5XYU - chains A and D of the 20 polymer chains in the assembly; structure by electron microscopy, 3.45 A resolution.

# Chain A
Molecule: 16S RNA
From: Mycobacterium smegmatis (strain ATCC 700084 / mc(2)155)
Sequence (1528 nucleotides; each row starts with the number of its first residue):
     1 UUUUUGUUUG GAGAGUUUGA UCCUGGCUCA GGACGAACGC UGGCGGCGUG CUUAACACAU
    61 GCAAGUCGAA CGGAAAGGCC CUUUCGGGGG UACUCGAGUG GCGAACGGGU GAGUAACACG
   121 UGGGUGAUCU GCCCUGCACU UUGGGAUAAG CCUGGGAAAC UGGGUCUAAU ACCGAAUACA
   181 CCCUGCUGGU CGCAUGGCCU GGUAGGGGAA AGCUUUUGCG GUGUGGGAUG GGCCCGCGGC
   241 CUAUCAGCUU GUUGGUGGGG UGAUGGCCUA CCAAGGCGAC GACGGGUAGC CGGCCUGAGA
   301 GGGUGACCGG CCACACUGGG ACUGAGAUAC GGCCCAGACU CCUACGGGAG GCAGCAGUGG
   361 GGAAUAUUGC ACAAUGGGCG CAAGCCUGAU GCAGCGACGC CGCGUGAGGG AUGACGGCCU
   421 UCGGGUUGUA AACCUCUUUC AGCACAGACG AAGCGCAAGU GACGGUAUGU GCAGAAGAAG
   481 GACCGGCCAA CUACGUGCCA GCAGCCGCGG UAAUACGUAG GGUCCGAGCG UUGUCCGGAA
   541 UUACUGGGCG UAAAGAGCUC GUAGGUGGUU UGUCGCGUUG UUCGUGAAAA CUCACAGCUU
   601 AACUGUGGGC GUGCGGGCGA UACGGGCAGA CUAGAGUACU GCAGGGGAGA CUGGAAUUCC
   661 UGGUGUAGCG GUGGAAUGCG CAGAUAUCAG GAGGAACACC GGUGGCGAAG GCGGGUCUCU
   721 GGGCAGUAAC UGACGCUGAG GAGCGAAAGC GUGGGGAGCG AACAGGAUUA GAUACCCUGG
   781 UAGUCCACGC CGUAAACGGU GGGUACUAGG UGUGGGUUUC CUUCCUUGGG AUCCGUGCCG
   841 UAGCUAACGC AUUAAGUACC CCGCCUGGGG AGUACGGCCG CAAGGCUAAA ACUCAAAGGA
   901 AUUGACGGGG GCCCGCACAA GCGGCGGAGC AUGUGGAUUA AUUCGAUGCA ACGCGAAGAA
   961 CCUUACCUGG GUUUGACAUG CACAGGACGC CGGCAGAGAU GUCGGUUCCC UUGUGGCCUG
  1021 UGUGCAGGUG GUGCAUGGCU GUCGUCAGCU CGUGUCGUGA GAUGUUGGGU UAAGUCCCGC
  1081 AACGAGCGCA ACCCUUGUCU CAUGUUGCCA GCACGUUAUG GUGGGGACUC GUGAGAGACU
  1141 GCCGGGGUCA ACUCGGAGGA AGGUGGGGAU GACGUCAAGU CAUCAUGCCC CUUAUGUCCA
  1201 GGGCUUCACA CAUGCUACAA UGGCCGGUAC AAAGGGCUGC GAUGCCGUGA GGUGGAGCGA
  1261 AUCCUUUCAA AGCCGGUCUC AGUUCGGAUC GGGGUCUGCA ACUCGACCCC GUGAAGUCGG
  1321 AGUCGCUAGU AAUCGCAGAU CAGCAACGCU GCGGUGAAUA CGUUCCCGGG CCUUGUACAC
  1381 ACCGCCCGUC ACGUCAUGAA AGUCGGUAAC ACCCGAAGCC GGUGGCCUAA CCCUUGUGGA
  1441 GGGAGCCGUC GAAGGUGGGA UCGGCGAUUG GGACGAAGUC GUAACAAGGU AGCCGUACCG
  1501 GAAGGUGCGG CUGGAUCACC UCCUUUCU
Not modelled in the structure: 1-8, 75-95, 161-163, 215-217, 420-426, 451-458, 494, 628, 820-827, 980-992, 1005-1024, 1066-1080, 1113-1123, 1144-1151, 1266-1268, 1434-1438, 1457, 1516-1528
Bound ions: Mg2+ site 1 near U17 (its only coordinating residue here); Mg2+ site 2 near G25 (its only coordinating residue here); Mg2+ site 3 near A105 (its only coordinating residue here); Mg2+ site 4: A112, G113, G289; Mg2+ site 5: G299, G538; Mg2+ site 6 near A315 (its only coordinating residue here); Mg2+ site 7: C330, C352; Mg2+ site 8 near A540 (its only coordinating residue here); Mg2+ site 9: A552, A553, A554; Mg2+ site 10 near C558 (its only coordinating residue here); Mg2+ site 11 near A728 (its only coordinating residue here); Mg2+ site 12: A739, G740; 16 more Mg2+ sites not listed

# Chain D
Name: 30S ribosomal protein S4
From: Mycobacterium smegmatis (strain ATCC 700084 / mc(2)155)
UniProt: A0QSL7 (RS4_MYCS2); residues 1-201 here = UniProt positions 1-201
Sequence (201 residues; each row starts with the number of its first residue):
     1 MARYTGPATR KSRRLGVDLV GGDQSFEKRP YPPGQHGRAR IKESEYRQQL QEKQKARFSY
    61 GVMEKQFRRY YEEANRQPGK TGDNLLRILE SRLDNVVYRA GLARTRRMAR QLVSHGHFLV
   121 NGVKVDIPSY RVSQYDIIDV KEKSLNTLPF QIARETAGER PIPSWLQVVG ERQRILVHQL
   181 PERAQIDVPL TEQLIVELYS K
Not modelled in the structure: 1, 6-8, 19-45, 147-172, 186-190, 201

# Chain A / chain D interface
Pairs across the interface (71; chain A residue first):
  A12(A) with Tyr199(D), base contact; Ser200(D), hydrogen bond to the base
  C401(A) with Lys65(D), phosphate contact; Arg69(D), salt bridge to the phosphate
  G402(A) with Gln66(D), hydrogen bond to the phosphate; Arg69(D), salt bridge to the phosphate; Ile127(D), sugar contact; Ser129(D), phosphate contact
  C403(A) with Ala2(D), base contact; Gln66(D), hydrogen bond to the phosphate; Ser114(D), hydrogen bond to the phosphate; Ile127(D), phosphate contact; Pro128(D), sugar contact; Ser129(D), hydrogen bond to the phosphate
  G404(A) with Ala2(D), hydrogen bond to the base; Arg3(D), phosphate contact; Ser114(D), phosphate contact
  U405(A) with Ala2(D), base contact; Arg3(D), base contact
  G406(A) with Arg3(D), hydrogen bond to the phosphate; Thr5(D), phosphate contact; Gln111(D), hydrogen bond to the sugar
  A407(A) with Arg3(D), salt bridge to the phosphate; Arg107(D), phosphate contact; Met108(D), hydrogen bond to the phosphate; Gln111(D), hydrogen bond to the sugar
  G408(A) with Thr105(D), phosphate contact; Arg107(D), phosphate contact; Met108(D), phosphate contact
  U427(A) with Arg13(D), salt bridge to the phosphate
  G428(A) with Arg10(D), salt bridge to the phosphate
  U429(A) with Thr9(D), hydrogen bond to the phosphate; Arg13(D), salt bridge to the phosphate
  A430(A) with Thr9(D), hydrogen bond to the phosphate
  C436(A) with Asn146(D), hydrogen bond to the phosphate
  U437(A) with Gln111(D), base contact; His115(D), sugar contact; His117(D), hydrogen bond to the sugar; Asn146(D), hydrogen bond to the phosphate
  U438(A) with His115(D), sugar contact; His117(D), phosphate contact
  U439(A) with Ser114(D), sugar contact; His115(D), sugar contact
  G469(A) with Lys124(D), salt bridge to the phosphate
  U470(A) with Lys124(D), salt bridge to the phosphate
  C488(A) with Tyr46(D), sugar contact
  A489(A) with Tyr46(D), sugar contact; Leu50(D), sugar contact
  A490(A) with Arg14(D), sugar contact
  U523(A) with Arg14(D), phosphate contact
  C524(A) with Lys11(D), phosphate contact; Gln54(D), phosphate contact
  C525(A) with Gln54(D), phosphate contact; Arg57(D), salt bridge to the phosphate; Glu64(D), phosphate contact
  G526(A) with Tyr4(D), base contact; Met63(D), base contact; Glu64(D), hydrogen bond to the phosphate; Lys65(D), hydrogen bond to the phosphate
  A527(A) with Ala2(D), phosphate contact
  C593(A) with Arg76(D), phosphate contact
  U599(A) with Val123(D), sugar contact; Lys124(D), base contact; Val125(D), base contact; Asp126(D), hydrogen bond to the base; Ile127(D), base contact; Tyr130(D), sugar contact
  U600(A) with Ile127(D), base contact; Tyr130(D), sugar contact
  A601(A) with Arg69(D), phosphate contact
  A602(A) with Arg69(D), salt bridge to the phosphate
Interface residues without a listed pair, chain A (36 interface residues in all): A475, A479, G522, U592
Interface residues without a listed pair, chain D (43 interface residues in all): Arg47, Lys53, Arg104, Arg110, Arg131, Lys141

# In short
The interface between chain A and chain D involves 36 residues on one side and 43 on the other; the contacts
include 18 hydrogen bonds and 10 salt bridges. Polar pairs include A12(A)-Ser200(D), G404(A)-Ala2(D) and
U599(A)-Asp126(D). A112(A), G113(A) and G289(A) coordinate Mg2+ site 4.
Here chain A is 16S RNA and chain D is 30S ribosomal protein S4, both from Mycobacterium smegmatis (strain
ATCC 700084 / mc(2)155). Entry 5XYU (Small subunit of Mycobacterium smegmatis ribosome) was determined by
electron microscopy, deposited together with 5XYM.
